Entry 7X46 (electron microscopy, 3.85 A resolution); this record covers chains B and C of the 5 polymer chains in the assembly.

# Chain B
Protein: VP2
Organism: Coxsackievirus B1
UniProt: A0A2S0RQC2 (A0A2S0RQC2_9ENTO); residues 1-263 here correspond to UniProt positions 70-332 (UniProt number = residue number + 69)
Amino-acid sequence (263 residues; numbered 1 to 263; the number before each row is that of its first residue):
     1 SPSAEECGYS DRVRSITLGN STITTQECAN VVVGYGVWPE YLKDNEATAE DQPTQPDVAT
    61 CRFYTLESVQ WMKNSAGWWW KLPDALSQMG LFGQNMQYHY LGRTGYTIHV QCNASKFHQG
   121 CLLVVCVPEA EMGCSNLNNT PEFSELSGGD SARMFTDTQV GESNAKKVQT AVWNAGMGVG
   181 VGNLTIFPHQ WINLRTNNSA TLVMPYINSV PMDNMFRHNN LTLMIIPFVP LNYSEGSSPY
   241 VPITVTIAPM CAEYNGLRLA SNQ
Not modelled in the structure: 1-13, 27-29, 40-57, 255-263

# Chain C
Protein: VP3
Organism: Coxsackievirus B1
Notes: EC 3.4.22.29, 3.6.1.15, 3.4.22.28, 2.7.7.48
UniProt: L7UV52 (L7UV52_9ENTO); residues 1-238 here correspond to UniProt positions 333-570 (UniProt number = residue number + 332)
Amino-acid sequence (238 residues; row label = number of the first residue in the row):
     1 GLPVMTTPGS TQFLTSDDFQ SPSAMPQFDV TPEMQIPGRV NNLMEIAEVD SVVPVNNTED
    61 NVSSLKAYQI PVQSNSDNGK QVFGFPLQPG ANNVLNRTLL GEILNYYTHW SGSIKLTFMF
   121 CGSAMATGKF LLAYSPPGAG VPKNRKDAML GTHVIWDVGL QSSCVLCVPW ISQTHYRYVV
   181 EDEYTAAGYV TCWYQTNIVV PADVQSSCDI LCFVSACNDF SVRMLKDTPF IRQDTFYQ
Not modelled in the structure: 173-185, 233-238

# Interface between chain B and chain C
Contacting residue pairs - 44 pairs, chain B then chain C:
  Tyr-35(B) with Gly-38(C)
  Val-37(B) with Pro-37(C), hydrophobic
  Lys-116(B) with Ala-124(C)
  Phe-117(B) with Asp-203(C); Val-204(C), hydrophobic
  Gln-119(B) with Gly-122(C); Ser-123(C), hydrogen bond (side chain-backbone); Ser-207(C), hydrogen bond (side chain-backbone)
  Cys-121(B) with Cys-121(C), hydrophobic
  Trp-173(B) with Ser-63(C); Ser-64(C)
  Gly-182(B) with Ser-51(C); Val-52(C), hydrogen bond (backbone-backbone); Tyr-68(C), hydrogen bond (backbone-side chain)
  Asn-183(B) with Ser-51(C); Arg-97(C); Thr-98(C); Leu-99(C), hydrogen bond (side chain-backbone)
  Thr-185(B) with Asp-50(C), hydrogen bond (side chain-backbone); Ser-51(C)
  Ile-186(B) with Ile-46(C), hydrophobic
  Trp-191(B) with Phe-213(C), hydrophobic
  Asn-193(B) with Cys-121(C), hydrogen bond
  Arg-195(B) with Phe-120(C); Ser-123(C), hydrogen bond (side chain-backbone); Ala-126(C); Val-158(C), hydrogen bond (side chain-backbone); Gly-159(C); Ser-162(C)
  Ile-207(B) with Pro-37(C), hydrophobic
  Asn-208(B) with Ile-36(C)
  Ser-209(B) with Met-34(C)
  Pro-211(B) with Met-34(C)
  Pro-227(B) with Leu-65(C)
  Phe-228(B) with Leu-65(C), hydrophobic; Gln-69(C), hydrogen bond (backbone-side chain)
  Val-229(B) with Cys-121(C); Asp-209(C); Leu-211(C), hydrophobic
  Asn-232(B) with Gln-205(C)
  Tyr-233(B) with Gln-205(C)
  Ser-234(B) with Asp-203(C); Val-204(C); Gln-205(C)
Also at the interface, not in a pair above, chain B (32 interface residues in all): His-118, Gly-120, Val-172, Val-181, Thr-196, Tyr-206, Ile-226, Pro-230
Also at the interface, not in a pair above, chain C (37 interface residues in all): Val-49, Val-62, Met-125, Ala-202, Cys-208

# Summary
Chain B and chain C form an interface of 32 and 37 residues respectively, with 10 hydrogen bonds. Polar
contacts include Gln-119(B)/Ser-123(C), Gln-119(B)/Ser-207(C) and Gly-182(B)/Tyr-68(C).
Here chain B is VP2 and chain C is VP3, both from Coxsackievirus B1. Entry 7X46 (Cryo-EM structure of
Coxsackievirus B1 A-particle in complex with nAb 2E6 (classified from CVB1 mature virion ...) was determined
by electron microscopy, deposited together with 7X2G, 7X2I, 7X2O, 7X2T, 7X2W, 7X35 and 7 further entries.
